PDB entry 1BHZ | X-ray diffraction, 3.90 A resolution | chain A

== Chain A ==
Molecule: Lysozyme
Organism: Gallus gallus
Notes: EC 3.2.1.17
UniProt: P00698 (LYSC_CHICK); residues 1-129 here correspond to UniProt positions 19-147 (UniProt number = residue number + 18)
Sequence (129 residues; numbered 1 to 129; the number before each row is that of its first residue):
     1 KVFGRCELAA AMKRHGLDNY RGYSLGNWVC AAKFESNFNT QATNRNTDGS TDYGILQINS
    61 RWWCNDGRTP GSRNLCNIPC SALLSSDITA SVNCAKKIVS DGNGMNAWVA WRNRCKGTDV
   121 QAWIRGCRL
UniProt features mapped onto this chain:
  - active site: Glu35, Asp52
  - binding site (substrate): Asp101
Cystine bridges: Cys6-Cys127, Cys30-Cys115, Cys64-Cys80, Cys76-Cys94

== In short ==
Curated annotation (UniProt) lists active-site residues Glu35 and Asp52 and substrate-binding residue Asp101.
Chain A is Lysozyme (Gallus gallus); the structure, Low temperature middle resolution structure of hen egg
white lysozyme from masc data, was determined by X-ray diffraction together with 1BHW and 1BHY from the same
study.
